PDB entry 6QG3 | electron microscopy, 9.40 A resolution (very low resolution: no residue pairs are listed; an interface is given only as per-side residue counts) | chains I and P of the 16 polymer chains in the assembly

# Chain I
Name: Translation initiation factor eIF-2B subunit epsilon
Source organism: Saccharomyces cerevisiae (strain ATCC 204508 / S288c)
Reference sequence: P32501 (EI2BE_YEAST); residue numbers follow UniProt; this construct covers 1-712
Amino-acid sequence (712 residues; each row starts with the number of its first residue):
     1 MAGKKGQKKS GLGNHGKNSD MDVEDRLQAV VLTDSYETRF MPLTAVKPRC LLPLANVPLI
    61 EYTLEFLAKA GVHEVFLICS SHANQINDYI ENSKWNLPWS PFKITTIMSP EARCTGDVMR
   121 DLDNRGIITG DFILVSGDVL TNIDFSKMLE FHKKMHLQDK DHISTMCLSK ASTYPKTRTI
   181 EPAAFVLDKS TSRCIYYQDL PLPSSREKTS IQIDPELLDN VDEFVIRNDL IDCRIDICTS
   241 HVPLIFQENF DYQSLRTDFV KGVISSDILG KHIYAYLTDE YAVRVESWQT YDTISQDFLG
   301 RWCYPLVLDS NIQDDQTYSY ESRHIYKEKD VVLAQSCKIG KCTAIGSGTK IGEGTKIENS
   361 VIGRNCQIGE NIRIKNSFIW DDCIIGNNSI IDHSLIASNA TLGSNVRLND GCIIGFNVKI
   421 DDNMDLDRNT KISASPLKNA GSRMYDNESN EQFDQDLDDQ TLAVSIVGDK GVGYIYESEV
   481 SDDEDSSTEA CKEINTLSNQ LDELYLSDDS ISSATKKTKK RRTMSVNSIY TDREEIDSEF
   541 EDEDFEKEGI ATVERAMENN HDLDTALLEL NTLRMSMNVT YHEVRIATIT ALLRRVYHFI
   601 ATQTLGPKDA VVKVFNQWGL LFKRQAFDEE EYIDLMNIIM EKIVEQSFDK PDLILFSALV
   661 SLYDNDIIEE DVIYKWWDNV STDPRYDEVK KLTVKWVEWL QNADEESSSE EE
Unresolved in the structure: 1-23, 437-454, 473-712
UniProt features mapped onto this chain:
  - modified residue (Phosphoserine): Ser478, Ser481, Ser507, Ser525, Ser538, Ser707
  - mutagenesis: Thr552 (T552I: Reduced exchange activity), Glu569 (E569A: Lethal), Ser576 (S576N: Reduced exchange activity), Leu655 to Trp677 (Abolishes binding to SUI3), Trp696 to Glu706 (Abolishes binding to SUI3; probably impairs the conversion of eIF-2-GDP to eIF-2-GTP)

# Chain P
Name: Eukaryotic translation initiation factor 2 subunit beta
Source organism: Saccharomyces cerevisiae (strain ATCC 204508 / S288c)
Reference sequence: P09064 (IF2B_YEAST); residues 1-285 here = UniProt positions 1-285
Amino-acid sequence (285 residues; each row starts with the number of its first residue):
     1 MSSDLAAELG FDPALKKKKK TKKVIPDDFD AAVNGKENGS GDDLFAGLKK KKKKSKSVSA
    61 DAEAEKEPTD DIAEALGELS LKKKKKKTKD SSVDAFEKEL AKAGLDNVDA ESKEGTPSAN
   121 SSIQQEVGLP YSELLSRFFN ILRTNNPELA GDRSGPKFRI PPPVCLRDGK KTIFSNIQDI
   181 AEKLHRSPEH LIQYLFAELG TSGSVDGQKR LVIKGKFQSK QMENVLRRYI LEYVTCKTCK
   241 SINTELKREQ SNRLFFMVCK SCGSTRSVSS IKTGFQATVG KRRRM
Unresolved in the structure: 1-126, 144-156, 208, 250-251, 271-285
UniProt features mapped onto this chain:
  - zinc finger: Cys236 to Cys262 (C4-type)
  - modified residue: Ser40 (Phosphoserine), Thr69 (Phosphothreonine), Ser80 (Phosphoserine), Ser92 (Phosphoserine), Ser112 (Phosphoserine), Thr116 (Phosphothreonine), Ser118 (Phosphoserine)
  - mutagenesis: Lys16 to Lys23 (Abolishes interaction with TIF5; when associated with 49-K--K-56 and 82-K--K-89), Lys49 to Lys56 (Abolishes interaction with TIF5; when associated with 16-K--K-23 and 82-K--K-89), Lys82 to Lys89 (Abolishes interaction with TIF5; when associated with 16-K--K-23 and 49-K--K-56), Tyr131 to Ser132 (Abolishes binding to the eIF2 complex alpha subunit GCD11), Leu134 to Leu135 (Abolishes binding to the eIF2 complex alpha subunit GCD11)

# Chain I / chain P interface
At this resolution (9 A) residue pairs are not listed: 11 residues of chain I and 10 of chain P lie at the interface.

# In short
The interface between chain I and chain P involves 11 residues on one side and 10 on the other. From UniProt:
14 mutagenesis sites on chain I; 28 mutagenesis sites on chain P.
Chain I is Translation initiation factor eIF-2B subunit epsilon and chain P is Eukaryotic translation
initiation factor 2 subunit beta, both from Saccharomyces cerevisiae (strain ATCC 204508 / S288c); the
structure, Structure of eIF2B-eIF2 (phosphorylated at Ser51) complex (model B), was determined by electron
microscopy, deposited together with 6QG0, 6QG1, 6QG2, 6QG5 and 6QG6.
